3GFS - chains A and C of the 4 polymer chains in the assembly; structure by X-ray diffraction, 2.10 A resolution.

# Chain A (and C)
Protein: FMN-dependent NADPH-azoreductase
Source organism: Bacillus subtilis
Notes: EC 1.7.-.-; chain C of this document is another copy of the same molecule, construct and numbering; everything in this record applies to it too
UniProt: O07529 (AZR_BACSU); residue numbers follow UniProt; this construct covers 1-174
Chain sequence (174 residues; numbered 1 to 174; the number before each row is that of its first residue):
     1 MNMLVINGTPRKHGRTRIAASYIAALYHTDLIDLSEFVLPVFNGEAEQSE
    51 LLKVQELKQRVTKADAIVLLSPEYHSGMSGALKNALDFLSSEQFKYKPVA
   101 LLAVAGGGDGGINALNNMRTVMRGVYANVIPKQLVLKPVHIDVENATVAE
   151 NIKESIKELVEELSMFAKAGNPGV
Disordered / not traced: 1-2, 170-174 (chain C: 170-174)
Sequence notes: engineered mutation Asp-109 (Lys in O07529), Lys-137 (Asp in O07529)
UniProt features mapped onto this chain:
  - binding site (FMN): Thr-9 to Arg-11, Arg-15, Thr-16, Glu-73 to Ser-76, Gly-106
Residues lining bound ligands: FMN (flavin mononucleotide): Thr-9, Arg-11, Gly-14, Arg-15, Thr-16, Pro-72, Glu-73, Tyr-74, His-75, Ser-76, Val-104, Ala-105, Gly-106, Gly-107, Gly-110
Reported in the primary citation:
  - binding site for flavin mononucleotide: Gly-106
  - mutagenesis - K109D/D137K: decreased catalytic activity

# Chain A / chain C interface
Pairs across the interface - 48 pairs, chain A then chain C:
  Pro-10(A) with Phe-42(C); Asn-43(C)
  Arg-11(A) with Asn-43(C)
  His-13(A) with Gly-44(C)
  Leu-39(A) with Val-41(C)
  Val-41(A) with Leu-39(C); Ala-81(C), hydrophobic
  Phe-42(A) with Pro-10(C); Tyr-74(C), hydrophobic
  Asn-43(A) with Pro-10(C); Arg-11(C)
  Gly-44(A) with Arg-11(C); His-13(C)
  Glu-45(A) with His-13(C)
  Tyr-74(A) with Lys-83(C), hydrogen bond (backbone-side chain); Asp-87(C)
  His-75(A) with Leu-86(C), hydrogen bond (side chain-backbone); Asp-87(C); Leu-89(C), hydrogen bond (side chain-backbone); Ser-90(C); Val-121(C); Val-125(C)
  Ser-76(A) with Thr-120(C); Gly-124(C)
  Met-78(A) with Lys-83(C), hydrogen bond (backbone-side chain)
  Ser-79(A) with Asp-87(C)
  Gly-80(A) with Gly-80(C); Lys-83(C); Asn-84(C); Asp-87(C), hydrogen bond (backbone-side chain)
  Ala-81(A) with Val-41(C), hydrophobic
  Lys-83(A) with Tyr-74(C), hydrogen bond (side chain-backbone); Met-78(C), hydrogen bond (side chain-backbone); Gly-80(C)
  Asn-84(A) with Gly-80(C)
  Leu-86(A) with His-75(C), hydrogen bond (backbone-side chain)
  Asp-87(A) with Tyr-74(C); His-75(C); Ser-79(C); Gly-80(C), hydrogen bond (side chain-backbone)
  Leu-89(A) with His-75(C), hydrogen bond (backbone-side chain)
  Asn-113(A) with Thr-120(C)
  Asn-117(A) with Asn-117(C)
  Thr-120(A) with Ser-76(C); Asn-113(C)
  Val-121(A) with His-75(C)
  Gly-124(A) with Ser-76(C)
  Val-125(A) with His-75(C)
Interface residues without a listed pair, chain A (31 interface residues in all): Lys-12, Gly-77, Ser-90, Arg-123
Interface residues without a listed pair, chain C (29 interface residues in all): Glu-45, Gly-77

# In short
Chain A and chain C form an interface of 31 and 29 residues respectively, with 10 hydrogen bonds. Polar pairs
include Tyr-74(A)/Lys-83(C), His-75(A)/Leu-86(C) and His-75(A)/Leu-89(C). Bound to chain A: flavin
mononucleotide. UniProt lists 10 FMN-binding residues on chain A. The paper reports a binding site for flavin
mononucleotide at Gly-106(A); K109D/D137K of chain A reduce catalytic activity.
Chain A and chain C are both FMN-dependent NADPH-azoreductase (Bacillus subtilis); the structure, Structure of
YhdA, K109D/D137K variant, was determined by X-ray diffraction, deposited together with 3GFQ and 3GFR.
